1G20 - chains A and F of the 8 polymer chains in the assembly; structure by X-ray diffraction, 2.20 A resolution.

# Chain A
Name: Nitrogenase molybdenum-iron protein alpha chain
Source organism: Azotobacter vinelandii
Notes: EC 1.18.6.1
Reference sequence: P07328 (NIFD_AZOVI); aligned to UniProt positions 1-492 over residues 1-492 (the alignment contains insertions or deletions, so no single offset holds)
Amino-acid sequence (492 residues; each row starts with the number of its first residue):
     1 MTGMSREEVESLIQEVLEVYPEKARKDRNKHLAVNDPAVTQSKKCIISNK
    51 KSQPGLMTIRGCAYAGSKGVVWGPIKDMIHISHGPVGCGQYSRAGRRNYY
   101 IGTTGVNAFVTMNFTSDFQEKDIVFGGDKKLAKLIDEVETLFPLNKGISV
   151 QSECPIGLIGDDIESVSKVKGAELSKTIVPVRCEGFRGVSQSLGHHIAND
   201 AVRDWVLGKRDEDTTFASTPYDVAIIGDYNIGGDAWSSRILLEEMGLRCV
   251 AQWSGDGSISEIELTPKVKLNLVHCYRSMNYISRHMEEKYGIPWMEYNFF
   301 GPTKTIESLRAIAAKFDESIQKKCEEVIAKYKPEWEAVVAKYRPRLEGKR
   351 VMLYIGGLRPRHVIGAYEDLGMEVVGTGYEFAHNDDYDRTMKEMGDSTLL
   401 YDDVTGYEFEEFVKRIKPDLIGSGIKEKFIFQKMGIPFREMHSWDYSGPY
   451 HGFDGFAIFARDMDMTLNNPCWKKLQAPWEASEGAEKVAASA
Unresolved in the structure: 1-4, 481-492
Bound ions: fe(8)-S(7) cluster Fe: Cys62, Cys88, Cys154 (shared with 4 residues of chain B); fe-mo-s cluster Fe near Cys275 (its only coordinating residue here)
Residues lining bound ligands:
  - fe-mo-s cluster (CFM): Val70, Arg96, Gln191, His195, Tyr229, Ile231, Cys275, Arg277, Ser278, Ile355, Gly356, Gly357, Leu358, Arg359, Pro360, Glu380, Phe381, His442
  - fe(8)-S(7) cluster (CLF): Cys62, Tyr64, Pro85, Val86, Gly87, Cys88, Tyr91, Glu153, Cys154, Gly185
  - 3-hydroxy-3-carboxy-adipic acid (HCA): Ala65, Gly95, Arg96, Gln191, Gly424, Ile425, Lys426, Glu440, His442
UniProt features mapped onto this chain:
  - binding site ([8Fe-7S] cluster): Cys62, Cys88, Cys154
  - binding site ([7Fe-Mo-9S-C-homocitryl] cluster): Cys275, His442

# Chain F
Name: Nitrogenase iron protein
Source organism: Azotobacter vinelandii
Notes: EC 1.18.6.1
Reference sequence: P00459 (NIFH1_AZOVI); residue numbers follow UniProt; this construct covers 1-126, 128-289
Amino-acid sequence (289 residues; numbered 0 to 289; 1 number in that range is skipped by the numbering (no residue carries it; nothing is unmodelled there); the number before each row is that of its first residue; numbering starts at 0):
     0 MAMRQCAIYGKGGIGKSTTTQNLVAALAEMGKKVMIVGCDPKADSTRLIL
    50 HSKAQNTIMEMAAEAGTVEDLELEDVLKAGYGGVKCVESGGPEPGVGCAG
   100 RGVITAINFLEEEGAYEDDLDFVFYDV
   128 GDVVCGGFAMPIRENKAQEIYIVCSGEMMAMYAANNISKGIVKYANSGSV
   178 RLGGLICNSRNTDREDELIIALANKLGTQMIHFVPRDNVVQRAEIRRMTV
   228 IEYDPKAKQADEYRALARKVVDNKLLVIPNPITMDELEELLMEFGIMEVE
   278 DESIVGKTAEEV
Unresolved in the structure: 0-1, 50-54, 187-190, 272-289
Bound ions: 4Fe-4S cluster Fe: Cys97, Cys132 (shared with 2 residues of chain E)
Residues lining bound ligands: 4Fe-4S cluster (SF4): Cys97, Ala98, Gly99, Val131, Cys132, Phe135

# Interface between chain A and chain F
Contacting residue pairs (21; chain A residue first):
  Glu120(A) - Val67(F)
  Glu120(A) - Arg100(F)  salt bridge
  Glu120(A) - Thr104(F)  hydrogen bond
  Lys121(A) - Ala62(F)  hydrogen bond (side chain-backbone)
  Ile123(A) - Gly96(F)
  Ile123(A) - Cys97(F)  hydrogen bond (backbone-backbone)
  Ile123(A) - Arg100(F)
  Val124(A) - Met58(F)  hydrophobic
  Val124(A) - Pro91(F)
  Val124(A) - Gly96(F)
  Val124(A) - Cys97(F)  hydrogen bond (backbone-backbone)
  Val124(A) - Arg100(F)
  Val124(A) - Gly101(F)
  Phe125(A) - Met58(F)  hydrophobic
  Phe125(A) - Gly90(F)
  Phe125(A) - Pro91(F)  hydrophobic
  Phe125(A) - Val95(F)
  Phe125(A) - Gly96(F)
  Gly126(A) - Gly96(F)
  Ile159(A) - Gly96(F)
  Ile159(A) - Cys97(F)  hydrophobic
Interface residues without a listed pair, chain F (13 interface residues in all): Glu59, Gly65

# Overview
Chain A and chain F form an interface of 7 and 13 residues respectively; the contacts include 4 hydrogen bonds
and 1 salt bridge. Polar pairs include Glu120(A)-Arg100(F), Glu120(A)-Thr104(F) and Lys121(A)-Ala62(F).
Ligands of chain A: 3-hydroxy-3-carboxy-adipic acid, fe-mo-s cluster and fe(8)-S(7) cluster.
Chain A is Nitrogenase molybdenum-iron protein alpha chain and chain F is Nitrogenase iron protein, both from
Azotobacter vinelandii; the structure, Mgatp-bound and nucleotide-free structures of a nitrogenase protein
complex between leu127del-Fe protein and the mofe protein, was determined by X-ray diffraction, deposited
together with 1G21.
